4E5Z - chains B and F of the 4 polymer chains in the assembly; structure by X-ray diffraction, 3.22 A resolution.

Chain B:
Protein: DNA damage-binding protein 2
From: Homo sapiens
UniProt: Q92466 (DDB2_HUMAN); the construct has insertions or renumbered stretches relative to UniProt, so the offset changes along the chain: 2-419 = UniProt 2-419; 421-428 = UniProt 420-427
Chain sequence (436 residues; numbered -7 to 428; the number before each row is that of its first residue; numbers below 1 keep their minus sign (Met-7 is residue -7)):
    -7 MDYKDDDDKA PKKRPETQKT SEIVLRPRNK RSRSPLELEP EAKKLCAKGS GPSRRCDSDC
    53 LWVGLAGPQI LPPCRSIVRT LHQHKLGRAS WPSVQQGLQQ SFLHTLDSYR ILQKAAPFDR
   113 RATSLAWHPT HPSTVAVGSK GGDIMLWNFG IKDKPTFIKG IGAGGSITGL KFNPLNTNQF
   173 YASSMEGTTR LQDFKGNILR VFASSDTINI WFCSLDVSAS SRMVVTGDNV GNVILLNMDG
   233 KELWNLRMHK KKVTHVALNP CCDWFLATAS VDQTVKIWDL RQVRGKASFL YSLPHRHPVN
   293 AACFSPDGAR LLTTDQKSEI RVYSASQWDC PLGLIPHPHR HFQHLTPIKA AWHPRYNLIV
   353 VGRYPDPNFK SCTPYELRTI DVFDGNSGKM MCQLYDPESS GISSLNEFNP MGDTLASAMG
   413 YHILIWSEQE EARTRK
Disordered / not traced: -7 to 19, 422-428
Differences from the reference sequence: expression tag (-7 to 1, 420)
From the paper describing this entry:
  - disease-associated variants - L350P: decreased stability with DNA damage-binding protein 1 (proposed by the authors, not directly observed)

Chain F:
Molecule: AP24 DNA strand
Sequence (24 nucleotides; row label = number of the first residue in the row):
     1 TGACTGTATG ATGACGATGC TGAC

Interface between chain B and chain F:
Residue-residue contacts (15; chain B residue first):
  Arg239(B) with DG6(F), salt bridge to the phosphate
  Lys242(B) with DC4(F), phosphate contact; DT5(F), salt bridge to the phosphate
  Arg332(B) with DA14(F), salt bridge to the phosphate
  Phe334(B) with DA14(F), sugar contact; DC15(F), sugar contact
  Gln335(B) with DG13(F), hydrogen bond to the base
  His336(B) with DC15(F), base contact
  Tyr356(B) with DA14(F), hydrogen bond to the phosphate; DC15(F), hydrogen bond to the phosphate
  Arg370(B) with DG16(F), salt bridge to the phosphate
  Gly393(B) with DG16(F), phosphate contact
  Ile394(B) with DC15(F), phosphate contact; DG16(F), hydrogen bond to the phosphate
  Tyr413(B) with DA17(F), sugar contact
Interface residues without a listed pair, chain B (14 interface residues in all): Val222, Leu337, His414

In short:
The interface between chain B and chain F involves 14 residues on one side and 8 on the other, with 4 hydrogen
bonds and 4 salt bridges. Among the polar pairs are Gln335(B)-DG13(F), Tyr356(B)-DA14(F) and
Tyr356(B)-DC15(F). The paper reports that L350P of chain B reduces stability with DNA damage-binding protein
1.
Here chain B is DNA damage-binding protein 2 (Homo sapiens) and chain F is AP24 DNA strand. Entry 4E5Z
(Damaged DNA induced UV-damaged DNA-binding protein (UV-DDB) dimerization and its roles in chromatinized DNA
repair) was determined by X-ray diffraction, deposited together with 4E54.
